Entry 4WUZ (X-ray diffraction, 2.38 A resolution); this record covers chains A and D of the 5 polymer chains in the assembly.

[Chain A]
Name: Exonuclease
Organism: Enterobacteria phage lambda
Notes: EC 3.1.11.3
UniProtKB: P03697 (EXO_LAMBD); residues 1-226 here = UniProt positions 1-226
Sequence (229 residues; row label = number of the first residue in the row; numbers below 1 keep their minus sign (Gly-2 is residue -2)):
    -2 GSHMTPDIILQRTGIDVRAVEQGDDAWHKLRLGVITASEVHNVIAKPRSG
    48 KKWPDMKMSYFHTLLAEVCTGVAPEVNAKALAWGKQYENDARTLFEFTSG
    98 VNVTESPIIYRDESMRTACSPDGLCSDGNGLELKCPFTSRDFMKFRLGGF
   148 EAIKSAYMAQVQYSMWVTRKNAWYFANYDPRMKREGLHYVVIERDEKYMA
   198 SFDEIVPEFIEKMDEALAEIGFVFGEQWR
Disordered / not traced: -2 to 0
Construct notes: expression tag (-2 to 0)
Bound ions: Ca2+: Asp119, Glu129

[Chain D]
Molecule: 14-nt DNA strand
Sequence (14 nucleotides; numbered -1 to 12; the number before each row is that of its first residue; numbers below 1 keep their minus sign (DT-1 is residue -1)):
    -1 TTTCGGTACAGTAG
Disordered / not traced: -1 to 0

[Interface between chain A and chain D]
Residue-residue contacts (4; chain A residue first):
  Ser46(A) - DT1(D)  phosphate contact
  Lys49(A) - DC2(D)  phosphate contact
  Lys76(A) - DG12(D)  phosphate contact
  Arg137(A) - DA11(D)  salt bridge to the phosphate
Also at the interface, not in a pair above, chain A (5 interface residues in all): Gly47
Also at the interface, not in a pair above, chain D (5 interface residues in all): DT10

[Overview]
Chain A and chain D each contribute 5 residues to their interface; the contacts include 1 salt bridge. Its one
salt-bridged contact is Arg137(A)-DA11(D). Asp119(A) and Glu129(A) coordinate Ca2+.
Here chain A is Exonuclease (Enterobacteria phage lambda) and chain D is a 14-nt DNA strand. Entry 4WUZ
(Crystal structure of lambda exonuclease in complex with DNA and Ca2+) was determined by X-ray diffraction.
